Entry 4HI0 (X-ray diffraction, 2.35 A resolution); this record covers chains A and E of the 6 polymer chains in the assembly.

Chain A:
Molecule: Urease accessory protein UreF
Source organism: Helicobacter pylori
Reference sequence: Q09065 (UREF_HELPY); residue numbers follow UniProt; this construct covers 1-254
Amino-acid sequence (254 residues; each row starts with the number of its first residue):
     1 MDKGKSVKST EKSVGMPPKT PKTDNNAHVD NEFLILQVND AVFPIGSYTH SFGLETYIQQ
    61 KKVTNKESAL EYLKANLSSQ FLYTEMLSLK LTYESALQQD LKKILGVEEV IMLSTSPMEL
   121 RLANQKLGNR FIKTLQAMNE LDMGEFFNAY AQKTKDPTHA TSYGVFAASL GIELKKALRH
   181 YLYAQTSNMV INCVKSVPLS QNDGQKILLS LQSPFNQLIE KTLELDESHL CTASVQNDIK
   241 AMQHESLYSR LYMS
Not modelled in the structure: 1-27
What the authors report for this chain:
  - self-association interface (contacts with another copy of this molecule); pairs are residue here / residue on that copy: Arg-179/Glu-32, Tyr-183/Asp-40 (hydrogen bond)
  - mutagenesis - R179A/Y183D: abolished binding to Urease accessory protein UreG (chain E)
  - mutagenesis - R179A/Y183D: unchanged binding to Urease accessory protein UreH
  - mutagenesis - R179A/Y183D (less than 10%): decreased catalytic activity on urease

Chain E:
Molecule: Urease accessory protein UreG
Source organism: Helicobacter pylori
Reference sequence: Q09066 (UREG_HELPY); residues 1-199 here = UniProt positions 1-199
Amino-acid sequence (199 residues; row label = number of the first residue in the row):
     1 MVKIGVCGPV GSGKTALIEA LTRHMSKDYD MAVITNDIYT KEDAEFMCKN SVMPRERIIG
    61 VETGGCPHTA IREDASMNLE AVEEMHGRFP NLELLLIESG GDNLSATFNP ELADFTIFVI
   121 DVAEGDKIPR KGGPGITRSD LLVINKIDLA PYVGADLKVM ERDSKKMRGE KPFIFTNIRA
   181 KEGLDDVIAW IKRNALLED
Not modelled in the structure: 197-199
Residues lining bound ligands:
  - GDP (guanosine-5'-diphosphate), molecule 1: Pro-9, Val-10, Gly-11, Ser-12, Gly-13, Lys-14, Thr-15, Ala-16, Asp-37, Glu-98, Asn-145, Lys-146, Asp-148, Leu-149, Thr-176, Asn-177, Ile-178, Arg-179
  - GDP, molecule 2: Ala-123, Glu-124, Gly-125, Val-153
UniProt features mapped onto this chain:
  - binding site (GTP): Gly-8 to Thr-15
What the authors report for this chain:
  - self-association interface (contacts with another copy of this molecule): Cys-66, His-68
  - mutagenesis - C66A, H68A: decreased binding to nickel
  - binding site for GDP: Asn-145, Lys-146, Asp-148, Ile-178, Arg-179

Chain A / chain E interface:
Contacting residue pairs (38; chain A residue first):
  Phe-43(A) / Asp-74(E)
  Pro-44(A) / Asp-74(E)
  Pro-44(A) / Ser-76(E)  hydrogen bond (backbone-side chain)
  Ile-45(A) / Asp-74(E)  hydrogen bond (backbone-side chain)
  Ile-45(A) / Ser-76(E)  hydrogen bond (backbone-side chain)
  Ile-45(A) / Met-77(E)
  Gly-46(A) / Asp-74(E)  hydrogen bond (backbone-side chain)
  Gly-46(A) / Ser-76(E)  hydrogen bond (backbone-side chain)
  Tyr-48(A) / Thr-63(E)
  Tyr-48(A) / Gly-64(E)
  Tyr-48(A) / Cys-66(E)  hydrophobic
  Tyr-48(A) / Thr-69(E)
  Tyr-48(A) / Ala-70(E)  hydrogen bond (side chain-backbone)
  Tyr-48(A) / Asp-74(E)  hydrogen bond (side chain-backbone)
  Thr-49(A) / Met-77(E)
  His-50(A) / Met-77(E)  hydrogen bond
  Lys-126(A) / Met-77(E)
  Lys-126(A) / Glu-80(E)
  Asn-129(A) / Glu-80(E)  hydrogen bond
  Arg-130(A) / Ser-76(E)
  Arg-130(A) / Met-77(E)
  Arg-130(A) / Leu-79(E)
  Arg-130(A) / Glu-80(E)
  Lys-133(A) / Glu-80(E)  salt bridge
  Lys-133(A) / Glu-83(E)  salt bridge
  Lys-195(A) / Cys-66(E)  hydrogen bond
  Tyr-248(A) / Thr-40(E)
  Ser-249(A) / Tyr-39(E)
  Arg-250(A) / Tyr-39(E)  hydrogen bond (backbone-backbone)
  Arg-250(A) / Glu-62(E)  salt bridge
  Leu-251(A) / Glu-62(E)
  Leu-251(A) / Thr-63(E)
  Leu-251(A) / Gly-64(E)  hydrogen bond (backbone-backbone)
  Leu-251(A) / Gly-65(E)
  Tyr-252(A) / Glu-62(E)
  Tyr-252(A) / Gly-64(E)
  Met-253(A) / Glu-62(E)
  Met-253(A) / Met-77(E)  hydrophobic
Interface residues without a listed pair, chain A (20 interface residues in all): Ser-47, Leu-127
Interface residues without a listed pair, chain E (21 interface residues in all): Ile-38, Lys-41, Glu-42, Val-61, Glu-73, Glu-84

In short:
Chain A and chain E form an interface of 20 and 21 residues respectively, with 12 hydrogen bonds and 3 salt
bridges. Polar pairs include Lys-133(A)/Glu-80(E), Lys-133(A)/Glu-83(E) and Arg-250(A)/Glu-62(E). The paper
reports a binding site for GDP at Asn-145(E), Lys-146(E) and Asp-148(E) among others; C66A and H68A of chain E
reduce binding to nickel.
Here chain A is Urease accessory protein UreF and chain E is Urease accessory protein UreG, both from
Helicobacter pylori. Entry 4HI0 (Crystal Structure of Helicobacter pylori Urease Accessory Protein UreF/H/G
complex) was determined by X-ray diffraction.
